PDB entry 4H2K | X-ray diffraction, 1.84 A resolution | chain A

# Chain A
Protein: Succinyl-diaminopimelate desuccinylase
Organism: Haemophilus influenzae
Notes: EC 3.5.1.18
Reference sequence: P44514 (DAPE_HAEIN); the construct has insertions or renumbered stretches relative to UniProt, so the offset changes along the chain: 1-180 = UniProt 1-180; 183-266 = UniProt 294-377
Amino-acid sequence (269 residues; each row starts with the number of its first residue; numbers below 1 keep their minus sign (Ser-2 is residue -2)):
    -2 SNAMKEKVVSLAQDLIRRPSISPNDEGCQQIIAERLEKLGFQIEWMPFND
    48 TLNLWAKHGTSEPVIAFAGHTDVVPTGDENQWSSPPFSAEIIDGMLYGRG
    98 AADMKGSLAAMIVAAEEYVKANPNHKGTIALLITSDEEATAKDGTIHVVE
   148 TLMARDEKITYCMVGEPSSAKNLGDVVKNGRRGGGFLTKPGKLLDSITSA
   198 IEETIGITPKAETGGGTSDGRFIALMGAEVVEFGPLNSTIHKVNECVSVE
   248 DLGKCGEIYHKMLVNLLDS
Disordered / not traced: -2, 182-187, 211-212, 265-266
Differences from the reference sequence: expression tag (-2 to 0, 181-182)
UniProt features mapped onto this chain:
  - active site: Asp69, Glu134 (Proton acceptor)
  - binding site (Zn(2+)): His67, Asp100, Glu135, Glu163, His238
Ion coordination: Zn2+ site 1: His67, Asp100, Glu163; Zn2+ site 2: Asp100, Glu135, His238
From the paper describing this entry:
  - mutagenesis - T214A (4+/-0.5 s-1): decreased catalytic activity on L,L-SDAP
  - mutagenesis - T214S (2.9+/-0.3 s-1): decreased catalytic activity
  - mutagenesis - T214C: abolished catalytic activity
  - catalytic residues: Thr214

# Overview
His67, Asp100 and Glu163 form the Zn2+ site 1. Asp100, Glu135 and His238 coordinate Zn2+ site 2. UniProt lists
active-site residues Asp69 and Glu134 and 5 Zn2+-binding residues. The paper reports the catalytic residue
Thr214; T214A reduces catalytic activity on L,L-SDAP; 3 substitutions were tested in all.
Chain A is Succinyl-diaminopimelate desuccinylase (Haemophilus influenzae); the structure, Crystal structure
of the catalytic domain of succinyl-diaminopimelate desuccinylase from Haemophilus influenzae, was determined
by X-ray diffraction, deposited together with 4ONW and 4OP4.
